PDB entry 7SPB | electron microscopy, 3.31 A resolution | chains A1 and B12 of the 78 polymer chains in the assembly

== Chain A1 (and B12) ==
Protein: TraV
Organism: Salmonella typhi
Notes: chain B12 of this document is another copy of the same molecule, construct and numbering; everything in this record applies to it too
Reference sequence: Q8KNL2 (Q8KNL2_SALTI); residues 1-204 here = UniProt positions 1-204
Amino-acid sequence (204 residues; each row starts with the number of its first residue):
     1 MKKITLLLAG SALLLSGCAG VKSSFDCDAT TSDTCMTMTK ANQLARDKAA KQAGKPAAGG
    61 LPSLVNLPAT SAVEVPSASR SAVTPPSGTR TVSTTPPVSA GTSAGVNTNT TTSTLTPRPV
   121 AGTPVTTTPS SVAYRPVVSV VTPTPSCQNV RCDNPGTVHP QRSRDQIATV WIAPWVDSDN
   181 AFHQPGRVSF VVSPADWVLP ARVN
Disordered / not traced: 1-149 (chain B12: 1-90, 102-149, 204)
What the authors report for this chain:
  - contacts within the chain: Trp175-His183

== Interface between chain A1 and chain B12 ==
Contacting residue pairs (8; chain A1 residue first):
  Cys152(A1) with Val150(B12), hydrophobic; Arg151(B12)
  Asp153(A1) with Thr157(B12); His159(B12), salt bridge
  Asn154(A1) with Val150(B12); Arg151(B12); Cys152(B12)
  Pro155(A1) with Thr157(B12)
Other interface residues (no listed pair), chain A1 (5 interface residues in all): Val150

== In short ==
The chain A1/chain B12 interface involves 5 residues from each chain, with 1 salt bridge. The salt-bridged
pair is Asp153(A1)-His159(B12). From the paper: contacts within the chain involving Trp175(A1) and His183(A1).
Chain A1 and chain B12 are both TraV (Salmonella typhi); the structure, Models for C13 reconstruction of Outer
Membrane Core Complex (OMCC) of Type IV Secretion System (T4SS) ..., was determined by electron microscopy
together with 7SPC, 7SPI, 7SPJ and 7SPK from the same study.
